PDB entry 6I3M | electron microscopy, 3.93 A resolution | chains A and B of the 16 polymer chains in the assembly

== Chain A (and B) ==
Name: Translation initiation factor eIF-2B subunit alpha
Source organism: Saccharomyces cerevisiae S288C
Notes: chain B of this document is another copy of the same molecule, construct and numbering; everything in this record applies to it too
Reference sequence: P14741 (EI2BA_YEAST); residues 1-305 here = UniProt positions 1-305
Amino-acid sequence (305 residues; each row starts with the number of its first residue):
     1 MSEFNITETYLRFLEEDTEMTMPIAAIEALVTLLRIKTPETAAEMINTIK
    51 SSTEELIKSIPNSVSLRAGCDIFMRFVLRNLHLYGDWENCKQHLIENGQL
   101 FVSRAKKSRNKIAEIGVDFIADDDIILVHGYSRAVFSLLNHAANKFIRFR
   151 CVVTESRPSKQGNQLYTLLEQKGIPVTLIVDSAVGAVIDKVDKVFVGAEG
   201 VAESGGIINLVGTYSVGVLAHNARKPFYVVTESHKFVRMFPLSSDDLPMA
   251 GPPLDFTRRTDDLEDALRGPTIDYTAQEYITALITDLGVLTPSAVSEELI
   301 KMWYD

== How chain A and chain B interact ==
Pairs across the interface (70; chain A residue first):
  Ile-125(A) with Leu-254(B), hydrophobic; Phe-256(B), hydrophobic
  Arg-150(A) with Phe-256(B)
  Cys-151(A) with Phe-256(B)
  Val-152(A) with Leu-254(B), hydrophobic
  Glu-155(A) with Arg-157(B), salt bridge
  Arg-157(A) with Arg-157(B)
  Tyr-166(A) with Arg-259(B); Asp-265(B)
  Glu-170(A) with Arg-259(B), salt bridge
  Pro-175(A) with Phe-256(B)
  Thr-177(A) with Asp-255(B); Arg-268(B)
  Leu-178(A) with Asp-265(B); Ala-266(B); Arg-268(B)
  Val-180(A) with Val-211(B), hydrophobic; Ala-266(B)
  Asp-181(A) with Asp-181(B); Ser-182(B)
  Ser-182(A) with Asp-181(B); Val-211(B); Gly-212(B); Ser-215(B)
  Ala-183(A) with Val-211(B), hydrophobic
  Gly-185(A) with Tyr-214(B)
  Ala-186(A) with Ser-244(B); Asp-245(B); Asp-273(B)
  Val-187(A) with Leu-254(B), hydrophobic; Pro-270(B)
  Asp-189(A) with Ser-244(B)
  Lys-190(A) with Asp-245(B); Leu-254(B)
  Val-211(A) with Val-180(B), hydrophobic; Ser-182(B); Ala-183(B), hydrophobic
  Gly-212(A) with Ser-182(B)
  Tyr-214(A) with Gly-185(B)
  Ser-215(A) with Ser-182(B)
  Val-218(A) with Leu-219(B), hydrophobic; Asn-222(B)
  Leu-219(A) with Val-218(B), hydrophobic; Leu-219(B), hydrophobic
  Asn-222(A) with Val-218(B); Tyr-279(B)
  Ser-244(A) with Ala-186(B); Asp-189(B)
  Asp-245(A) with Ala-186(B); Lys-190(B)
  Leu-254(A) with Ile-125(B), hydrophobic; Val-152(B), hydrophobic; Val-187(B), hydrophobic; Lys-190(B)
  Asp-255(A) with Thr-177(B)
  Phe-256(A) with Ile-125(B), hydrophobic; Arg-150(B); Cys-151(B); Pro-175(B)
  Arg-259(A) with Tyr-166(B); Glu-170(B), salt bridge
  Asp-265(A) with Tyr-166(B); Leu-178(B)
  Ala-266(A) with Leu-178(B); Val-180(B)
  Arg-268(A) with Thr-177(B); Leu-178(B)
  Pro-270(A) with Val-187(B)
  Asp-273(A) with Ala-186(B)
  Tyr-279(A) with Asn-222(B)
Also at the interface, not in a pair above, chain A (44 interface residues in all): His-129, Pro-158, Val-176, Ile-179, Gly-269
Also at the interface, not in a pair above, chain B (44 interface residues in all): His-129, Glu-155, Pro-158, Val-176, Ile-179, Gly-269

== Overview ==
Chain A and chain B each contribute 44 residues to their interface; the contacts include 3 salt bridges. Polar
contacts include Glu-155(A)/Arg-157(B) and Glu-170(A)/Arg-259(B).
Both chains are Translation initiation factor eIF-2B subunit alpha (Saccharomyces cerevisiae S288C). Entry
6I3M (eIF2B:eIF2 complex, phosphorylated on eIF2 alpha serine 52) was determined by electron microscopy (same
publication as 6I7T).
